PDB entry 3JYT | X-ray diffraction, 3.30 A resolution | chains A and T of the 4 polymer chains in the assembly

# Chain A
Protein: Reverse transcriptase/ribonuclease H
Source organism: Human immunodeficiency virus type 1 group M subtype B (isolate BH10)
Notes: EC 2.7.7.49
UniProt: P03366 (POL_HV1B1); residues 1-558 here correspond to UniProt positions 600-1157 (UniProt number = residue number + 599)
Chain sequence (558 residues; numbered 1 to 558; the number before each row is that of its first residue):
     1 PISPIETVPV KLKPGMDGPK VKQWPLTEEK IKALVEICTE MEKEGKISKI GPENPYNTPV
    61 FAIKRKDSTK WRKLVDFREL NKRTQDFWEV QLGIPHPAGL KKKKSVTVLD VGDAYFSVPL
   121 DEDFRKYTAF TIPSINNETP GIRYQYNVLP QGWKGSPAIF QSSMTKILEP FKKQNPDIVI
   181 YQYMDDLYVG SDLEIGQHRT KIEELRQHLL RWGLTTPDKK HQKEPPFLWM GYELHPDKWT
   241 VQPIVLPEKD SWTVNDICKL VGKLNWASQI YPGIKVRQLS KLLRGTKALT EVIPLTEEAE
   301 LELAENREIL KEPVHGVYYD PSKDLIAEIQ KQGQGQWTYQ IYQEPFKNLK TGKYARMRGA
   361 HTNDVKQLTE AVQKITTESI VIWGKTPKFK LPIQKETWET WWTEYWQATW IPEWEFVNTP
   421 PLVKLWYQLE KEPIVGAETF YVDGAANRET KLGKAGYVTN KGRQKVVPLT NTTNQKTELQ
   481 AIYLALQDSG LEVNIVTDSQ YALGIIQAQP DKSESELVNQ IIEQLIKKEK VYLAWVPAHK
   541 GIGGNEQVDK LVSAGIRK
Disordered / not traced: 555-558
Differences from the reference sequence: engineered mutation Arg65 (Lys664 in P03366), Cys258 (Gln857 in P03366), Ser280 (Cys879 in P03366)
Bound ions: Mg2+ site 1: Asp110, Val111, Asp185 (together with 2'-deoxyadenosine 5'-triphosphate); Mg2+ site 2: Asp443, Asp498
Ligand contacts: 2'-deoxyadenosine 5'-triphosphate (DTP): Arg65, Lys70, Arg72, Leu74, Asp110, Val111, Gly112, Asp113, Ala114, Tyr115, Gln151, Met184, Asp185, Lys219
Curated features (UniProtKB/Swiss-Prot):
  - region: Phe227 to His235 (RT 'primer grip')
  - motif: Trp398 to Trp414 (Tryptophan repeat motif)
  - binding site (Mg(2+)): Asp110, Asp185, Asp186, Asp443, Glu478, Asp498, Asp549
  - site: Trp401 (Essential for RT p66/p51 heterodimerization), Trp414 (Essential for RT p66/p51 heterodimerization), Phe440, Tyr441 (Cleavage)
What the authors report for this chain:
  - conformationally variable residues (side-chain flip): Asp186
  - binding site for 2'-deoxyadenosine 5'-triphosphate: Arg65, Arg72, Tyr115
  - contacts within the chain: Arg65-Arg72 (pi stacking), Arg72-Gln151 (hydrogen bond)
  - mutagenesis - K65R: decreased catalytic activity on dATP
  - mutagenesis - K65R: unchanged binding to dATP (citing earlier work)
  - catalytic residues: Arg72 (proposed by the authors, not directly observed)

# Chain T
Molecule: 27-nt DNA strand
Sequence (27 nucleotides; numbered 701 to 727; the number before each row is that of its first residue):
   701 ATGGTCGGCG CCCGAACAGG GACTGTG
Disordered / not traced: 701, 726-727

# Chain A / chain T interface
Contacting residue pairs (47; chain A residue first):
  Trp24(A) with DG703(T), base contact; DG704(T), base contact
  Pro25(A) with DG703(T), hydrogen bond to the base
  Leu26(A) with DG703(T), base contact
  Thr27(A) with DG703(T), base contact
  Lys30(A) with DG703(T), hydrogen bond to the base; DG704(T), hydrogen bond to the base
  Phe61(A) with DG704(T), base contact; DT705(T), sugar contact
  Ile63(A) with DT705(T), base contact
  Leu74(A) with DT705(T), base contact
  Val75(A) with DT705(T), sugar contact
  Asp76(A) with DT705(T), sugar contact
  Arg78(A) with DT705(T), salt bridge to the phosphate; DC706(T), phosphate contact
  Asn81(A) with DC706(T), sugar contact
  Glu89(A) with DG707(T), phosphate contact; DG708(T), sugar contact
  Gln91(A) with DG708(T), sugar contact
  Leu92(A) with DG708(T), phosphate contact; DC709(T), sugar contact
  Gly93(A) with DC709(T), sugar contact
  Ile94(A) with DG708(T), base contact
  Gln151(A) with DT705(T), base contact
  Gly152(A) with DT705(T), base contact; DC706(T), sugar contact
  Lys154(A) with DC706(T), phosphate contact; DG707(T), phosphate contact
  Pro157(A) with DG707(T), sugar contact
  Tyr183(A) with DG707(T), hydrogen bond to the base; DG708(T), base contact
  Met184(A) with DG707(T), base contact
  Asn265(A) with DC711(T), sugar contact
  Ser280(A) with DC712(T), hydrogen bond to the phosphate; DC713(T), phosphate contact
  Leu283(A) with DC713(T), sugar contact
  Arg284(A) with DC713(T), salt bridge to the phosphate; DG714(T), phosphate contact
  Thr286(A) with DG714(T), sugar contact
  Ala355(A) with DC712(T), phosphate contact
  Arg356(A) with DC712(T), phosphate contact
  Lys374(A) with DG710(T), phosphate contact; DC711(T), salt bridge to the phosphate
  Arg448(A) with DC723(T), hydrogen bond to the base; DT724(T), sugar contact
  Asn474(A) with DA722(T), sugar contact; DC723(T), phosphate contact
Other interface residues (no listed pair), chain A (39 interface residues in all): Ala62, Trp153, Lys281, Gly285, Lys353, His539

# Overview
39 residues of chain A face 15 of chain T across their interface; the contacts include 6 hydrogen bonds and 3
salt bridges. Among the polar pairs are Pro25(A)-DG703(T), Lys30(A)-DG703(T) and Lys30(A)-DG704(T). Chain A
binds 2'-deoxyadenosine 5'-triphosphate. From the paper: the catalytic residue Arg72(A); K65R of chain A
reduces catalytic activity on dATP.
Here chain A is Reverse transcriptase/ribonuclease H (Human immunodeficiency virus type 1 group M subtype B
(isolate BH10)) and chain T is a 27-nt DNA strand. Entry 3JYT (K65R mutant HIV-1 reverse transcriptase
cross-linked to DS-DNA and complexed with DATP as the incoming nucleotide ...) was determined by X-ray
diffraction (same publication as 3JSM).
